PDB entry 8BD5 | electron microscopy, 3.30 A resolution | chains A and D of the 13 polymer chains in the assembly

[Chain A]
Molecule: ShCas12k
From: Scytonema hofmannii
UniProtKB: A0A8X6EH11 (A0A8X6EH11_9CYAN); residues -1 to 639 here correspond to UniProt positions 1-641 (UniProt number = residue number + 2)
Amino-acid sequence (698 residues; each row starts with the number of its first residue; numbers below 1 keep their minus sign (Met-58 is residue -58)):
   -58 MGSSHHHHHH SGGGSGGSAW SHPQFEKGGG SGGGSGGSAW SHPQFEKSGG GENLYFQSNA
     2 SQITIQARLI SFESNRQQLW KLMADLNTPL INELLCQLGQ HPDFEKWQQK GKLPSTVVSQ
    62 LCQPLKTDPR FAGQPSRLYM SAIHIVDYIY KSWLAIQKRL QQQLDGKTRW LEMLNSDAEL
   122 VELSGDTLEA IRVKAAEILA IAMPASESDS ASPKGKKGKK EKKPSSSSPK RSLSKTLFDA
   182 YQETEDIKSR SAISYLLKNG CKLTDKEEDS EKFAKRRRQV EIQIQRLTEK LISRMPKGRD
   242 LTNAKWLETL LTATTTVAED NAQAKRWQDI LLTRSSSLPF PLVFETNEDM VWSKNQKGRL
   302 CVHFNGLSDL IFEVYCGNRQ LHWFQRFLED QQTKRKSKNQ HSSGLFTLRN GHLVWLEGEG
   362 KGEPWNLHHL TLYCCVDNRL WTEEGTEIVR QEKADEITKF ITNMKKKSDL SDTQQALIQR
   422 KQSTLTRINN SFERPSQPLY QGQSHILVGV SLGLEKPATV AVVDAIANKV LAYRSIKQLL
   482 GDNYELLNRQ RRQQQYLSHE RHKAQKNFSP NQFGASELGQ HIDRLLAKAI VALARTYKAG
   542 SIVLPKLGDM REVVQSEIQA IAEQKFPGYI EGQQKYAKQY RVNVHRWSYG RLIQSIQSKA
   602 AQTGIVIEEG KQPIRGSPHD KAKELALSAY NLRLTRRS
Unresolved in the structure: -58 to 0, 143-173, 637-639
Construct notes: initiating methionine (-58); expression tag (-57 to -2)
Reported in the primary citation:
  - binding site for DNA target strand: Tyr570
  - binding site for DNA non-target strand (chain D): Phe567
  - conformationally variable residues (helix shift, order/disorder transition): Arg240 to Ser278, Leu548 to Tyr590

[Chain D]
Molecule: DNA non-target strand
Sequence (49 nucleotides; each row starts with the number of its first residue; numbers below 1 keep their minus sign (DG-9 is residue -9)):
    -9 GTAGGAGGTT CTCTTCAGTA TTAATAAGGC CACTGTTAAA CGTACTATA
Unresolved in the structure: -9, 33-39

[Interface between chain A and chain D]
Contacting residue pairs - 72 pairs, chain A then chain D:
  Lys51(A) - DC6(D)  salt bridge to the phosphate
  Lys53(A) - DC6(D)  salt bridge to the phosphate
  Ser56(A) - DT2(D)  hydrogen bond to the base
  Lys67(A) - DG-2(D)  salt bridge to the phosphate
  Pro76(A) - DG-3(D)  phosphate contact
  Ser77(A) - DG-3(D)  sugar contact
  Ser77(A) - DG-2(D)  phosphate contact
  Arg78(A) - DG-3(D)  base contact
  Arg78(A) - DG-2(D)  hydrogen bond to the base
  Arg78(A) - DT-1(D)  hydrogen bond to the base
  Gln103(A) - DA7(D)  hydrogen bond to the sugar
  Gln103(A) - DG8(D)  sugar contact
  Gln104(A) - DG8(D)  phosphate contact
  Gly107(A) - DT9(D)  sugar contact
  Lys108(A) - DT9(D)  sugar contact
  Arg110(A) - DG8(D)  base contact
  Arg110(A) - DT9(D)  base contact
  Trp111(A) - DT9(D)  sugar contact
  Trp111(A) - DA10(D)  sugar contact
  Ser175(A) - DA10(D)  hydrogen bond to the base
  Lys176(A) - DG8(D)  hydrogen bond to the base
  Phe179(A) - DT9(D)  stacking on the base
  Leu198(A) - DA10(D)  sugar contact
  Lys199(A) - DT11(D)  sugar contact
  Lys199(A) - DT12(D)  phosphate contact
  Asn200(A) - DT11(D)  sugar contact
  Asn200(A) - DT12(D)  phosphate contact
  Gly201(A) - DA10(D)  base contact
  Gly201(A) - DT11(D)  base contact
  Cys202(A) - DA10(D)  base contact
  Lys203(A) - DT11(D)  base contact
  Lys203(A) - DT12(D)  hydrogen bond to the sugar
  Arg217(A) - DT11(D)  sugar contact
  Arg217(A) - DT12(D)  salt bridge to the phosphate
  His304(A) - DG-5(D)  salt bridge to the phosphate
  Phe305(A) - DA-4(D)  phosphate contact
  Asn306(A) - DA-4(D)  base contact
  Asn306(A) - DG-3(D)  hydrogen bond to the base
  Gly307(A) - DA-4(D)  hydrogen bond to the phosphate
  Leu308(A) - DA-4(D)  phosphate contact
  Ser309(A) - DG-5(D)  hydrogen bond to the phosphate
  Ser309(A) - DA-4(D)  hydrogen bond to the phosphate
  Arg336(A) - DG-6(D)  salt bridge to the phosphate
  Glu397(A) - DC3(D)  phosphate contact
  Lys400(A) - DC3(D)  phosphate contact
  Phe401(A) - DC1(D)  base contact
  Phe401(A) - DT2(D)  sugar contact
  Phe401(A) - DC3(D)  hydrogen bond to the phosphate
  Asn404(A) - DT2(D)  sugar contact
  Asn404(A) - DC3(D)  phosphate contact
  Asn404(A) - DT4(D)  hydrogen bond to the phosphate
  Met405(A) - DC1(D)  sugar contact
  Met405(A) - DT2(D)  phosphate contact
  Thr414(A) - DT-1(D)  sugar contact
  Thr414(A) - DT0(D)  hydrogen bond to the phosphate
  Gln415(A) - DT0(D)  sugar contact
  Gln415(A) - DC1(D)  phosphate contact
  Leu418(A) - DT0(D)  base contact
  Arg421(A) - DG-2(D)  base contact
  Arg421(A) - DT-1(D)  hydrogen bond to the base
  Lys566(A) - DG18(D)  salt bridge to the phosphate
  Phe567(A) - DG18(D)  base contact
  Tyr577(A) - DA17(D)  sugar contact
  Ala578(A) - DA17(D)  base contact
  Lys579(A) - DA17(D)  base contact
  Tyr581(A) - DT15(D)  base contact
  Tyr581(A) - DA16(D)  base contact
  Lys612(A) - DT12(D)  base contact
  Ile615(A) - DT12(D)  base contact
  Ile615(A) - DA13(D)  base contact
  Ile615(A) - DA14(D)  base contact
  Arg616(A) - DA14(D)  salt bridge to the phosphate
Also at the interface, not in a pair above, chain A (59 interface residues in all): Gln75, Met81, Arg100, Leu174, Gln183, Lys213, Gln220, Lys408, Ile559, Ile562, Gln580

[Summary]
59 residues of chain A and 24 residues of chain D are in contact, with 15 hydrogen bonds, 8 salt bridges and 1
aromatic stacking contact. Polar pairs include Ser56(A)-DT2(D), Arg78(A)-DG-2(D) and Arg78(A)-DT-1(D). The
paper reports a binding site for DNA target strand at Tyr570(A); a binding site for DNA non-target strand
(chain D) at Phe567(A).
Here chain A is ShCas12k (Scytonema hofmannii) and chain D is DNA non-target strand. Entry 8BD5
(Cas12k-sgRNA-dsDNA-S15-TniQ-TnsC transposon recruitment complex) was determined by electron microscopy
together with 8BD4 and 8BD6 from the same study.
